Entry 7CPL (X-ray diffraction, 1.52 A resolution); this record covers chain A.

[Chain A]
Name: Endo-1,4-beta-xylanase A
From: Bacillus sp. TAR1
Notes: EC 3.2.1.8
Reference sequence: P07528 (XYNA_BACHD); residues 1-351 here correspond to UniProt positions 46-396 (UniProt number = residue number + 45)
Sequence (360 residues; numbered 0 to 359; the number before each row is that of its first residue; numbering starts at 0):
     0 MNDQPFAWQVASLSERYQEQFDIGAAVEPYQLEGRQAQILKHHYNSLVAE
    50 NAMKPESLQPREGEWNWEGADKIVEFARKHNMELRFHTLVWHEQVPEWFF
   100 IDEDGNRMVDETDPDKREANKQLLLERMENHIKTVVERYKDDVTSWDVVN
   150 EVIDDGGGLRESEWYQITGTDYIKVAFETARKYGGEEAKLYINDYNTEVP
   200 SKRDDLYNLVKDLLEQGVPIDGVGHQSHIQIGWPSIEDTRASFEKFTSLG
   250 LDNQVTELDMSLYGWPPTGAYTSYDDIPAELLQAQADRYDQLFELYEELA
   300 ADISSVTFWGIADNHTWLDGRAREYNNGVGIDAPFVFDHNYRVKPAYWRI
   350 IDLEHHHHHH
Unresolved in the structure: 0-1
Sequence notes: initiating methionine (0); engineered mutation Glu92 (Ser137 in P07528); expression tag (352-359)
Ion coordination: Ca2+ site 1: Gln19, Ala299, Ile302; Ni2+ site 1: Asp21, Glu82, His356, His358; Ca2+ site 2: Tyr273, Asp312, Asp318, Asp331; Ca2+ site 3 near Asp275 (its only coordinating residue here); Ca2+ site 4: Asp289, Arg348, Asp351; Ni2+ site 2: Asp289, Glu293, Glu353, His357
Swiss-Prot annotation at these positions:
  - active site: Glu150 (Proton donor), Glu256 (Nucleophile)

[Summary]
Gln19, Ala299 and Ile302 coordinate Ca2+ site 1. The Ni2+ site 1 is built by Asp21, Glu82, His356 and His358.
UniProt lists active-site residues Glu150 and Glu256.
Chain A is Endo-1,4-beta-xylanase A (Bacillus sp. TAR1); the structure, Xylanase R from Bacillus sp. TAR-1,
was determined by X-ray diffraction, deposited together with 7CPK.
